1KMM - chains A and B; structure by X-ray diffraction, 2.60 A resolution.

== Chain A (and B) ==
Protein: Histidyl-tRNA synthetase
Organism: Escherichia coli
Notes: EC 6.1.1.21; chain B of this document is another copy of the same molecule, construct and numbering; everything in this record applies to it too
UniProtKB: P60906 (SYH_ECOLI); residues 2-424 here correspond to UniProt positions 1-423 (UniProt number = residue number - 1)
Chain sequence (424 residues; row label = number of the first residue in the row):
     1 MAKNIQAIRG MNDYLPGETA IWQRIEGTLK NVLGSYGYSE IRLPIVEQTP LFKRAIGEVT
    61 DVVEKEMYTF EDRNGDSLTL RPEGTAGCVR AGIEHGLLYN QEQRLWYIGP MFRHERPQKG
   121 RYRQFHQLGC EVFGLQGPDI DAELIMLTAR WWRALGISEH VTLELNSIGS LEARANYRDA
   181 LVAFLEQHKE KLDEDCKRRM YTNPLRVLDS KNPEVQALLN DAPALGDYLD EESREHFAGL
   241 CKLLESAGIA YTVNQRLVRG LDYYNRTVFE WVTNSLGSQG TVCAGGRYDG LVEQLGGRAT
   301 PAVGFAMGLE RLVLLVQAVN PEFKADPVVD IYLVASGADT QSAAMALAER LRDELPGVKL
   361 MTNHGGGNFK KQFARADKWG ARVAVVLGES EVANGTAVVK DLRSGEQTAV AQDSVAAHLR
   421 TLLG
Not modelled in the structure: 1-3, 189-223 (chain B: 1, 170-228)
Residues lining bound ligands: histidyl-adenosine monophosphate (HAM): E83, T85, Y107, R113, E115, G120, R121, Y122, F125, Q127, E131, R259, L261, Y263, Y264, T281, V282, C283, A284, G285, G286, Y288, G304, F305, A306, M307, G308, E310, R311
From the paper describing this entry:
  - binding site for histidyl-adenosine monophosphate: E83, Y107, R113, F125, Q127, E131, R259, Y264
  - conformationally variable residues (side-chain flip): R121, E270
  - contacts within the chain: R259-Y264 (hydrogen bond), R259-E270
  - mutagenesis - R259H (1,000-fold): decreased catalytic activity (pyrophosphate exchange reaction)
  - mutagenesis - R259H (500-fold): decreased catalytic activity (aminoacylation reaction)
  - catalytic residues: R259
  - catalytic residues: R113 (proposed by the authors, not directly observed)

== Chain A / chain B interface ==
Residue-residue contacts - 148 pairs, chain A then chain B:
  N4(A) - R54(B)
  N4(A) - L295(B)
  N4(A) - G296(B)
  I5(A) - P50(B)
  I5(A) - L51(B)
  I5(A) - R90(B)
  Q6(A) - E94(B)
  A7(A) - R90(B)
  A7(A) - E94(B)  hydrogen bond (backbone-side chain)
  I8(A) - E47(B)
  I8(A) - Q48(B)
  I8(A) - L78(B)  hydrophobic
  N12(A) - P44(B)
  D13(A) - R42(B)
  D13(A) - L43(B)
  D13(A) - P44(B)
  D13(A) - R90(B)  salt bridge
  D13(A) - A91(B)
  D13(A) - H95(B)  salt bridge
  Y14(A) - I41(B)
  Y14(A) - R42(B)  hydrogen bond (backbone-backbone)
  L15(A) - E40(B)
  L15(A) - H95(B)
  L15(A) - L97(B)  hydrophobic
  P16(A) - S39(B)
  P16(A) - E40(B)
  P16(A) - L105(B)  hydrophobic
  T19(A) - E40(B)  hydrogen bond (side chain-backbone)
  T19(A) - R42(B)
  W22(A) - R42(B)
  Q23(A) - E40(B)  hydrogen bond
  Q23(A) - R42(B)
  E26(A) - R42(B)  salt bridge
  G34(A) - K359(B)
  S35(A) - R352(B)  hydrogen bond (backbone-side chain)
  S35(A) - V358(B)
  S35(A) - L360(B)  hydrogen bond (backbone-backbone)
  Y36(A) - E349(B)  hydrogen bond
  Y36(A) - R352(B)
  Y36(A) - L360(B)
  Y36(A) - M361(B)
  G37(A) - V328(B)
  S39(A) - P16(B)
  S39(A) - V328(B)
  E40(A) - P16(B)
  E40(A) - T19(B)  hydrogen bond (backbone-side chain)
  E40(A) - Q23(B)
  I41(A) - Y14(B)
  R42(A) - D13(B)
  R42(A) - Y14(B)  hydrogen bond (backbone-backbone)
  R42(A) - T19(B)
  R42(A) - W22(B)
  R42(A) - E26(B)  salt bridge
  L43(A) - D13(B)
  P44(A) - N12(B)
  P44(A) - D13(B)
  P44(A) - Q124(B)
  I45(A) - I45(B)  hydrophobic
  I45(A) - P110(B)  hydrophobic
  I45(A) - F112(B)  hydrophobic
  I45(A) - Q124(B)  hydrogen bond (backbone-side chain)
  V46(A) - I8(B)  hydrophobic
  V46(A) - M11(B)  hydrophobic
  Q48(A) - I5(B)
  Q48(A) - I8(B)
  P50(A) - I5(B)
  L51(A) - I5(B)  hydrophobic
  R54(A) - K3(B)  hydrogen bond (side chain-backbone)
  R54(A) - N4(B)
  R54(A) - I5(B)
  K65(A) - R73(B)  hydrogen bond (backbone-side chain)
  M67(A) - R73(B)  hydrogen bond (backbone-side chain)
  Y68(A) - F70(B)  hydrophobic
  Y68(A) - D72(B)
  F70(A) - F70(B)  hydrophobic
  D72(A) - R9(B)  salt bridge
  D72(A) - Y68(B)
  D72(A) - H114(B)  salt bridge
  R73(A) - K65(B)  hydrogen bond (side chain-backbone)
  R73(A) - E66(B)
  R73(A) - M67(B)  hydrogen bond (side chain-backbone)
  R73(A) - H114(B)
  N74(A) - R9(B)  hydrogen bond
  D76(A) - R9(B)  salt bridge
  L78(A) - I8(B)  hydrophobic
  R90(A) - I5(B)
  R90(A) - A7(B)
  R90(A) - D13(B)  salt bridge
  A91(A) - D13(B)
  I93(A) - N4(B)
  E94(A) - Q6(B)
  E94(A) - A7(B)  hydrogen bond (side chain-backbone)
  H95(A) - D13(B)  salt bridge
  H95(A) - L15(B)
  E102(A) - M361(B)
  E102(A) - W379(B)
  R104(A) - M361(B)
  R104(A) - T362(B)  hydrogen bond (side chain-backbone)
  R104(A) - H364(B)
  L105(A) - P16(B)  hydrophobic
  F112(A) - I45(B)  hydrophobic
  H114(A) - D72(B)  salt bridge
  H114(A) - R73(B)
  Q124(A) - P44(B)
  Q124(A) - I45(B)  hydrogen bond (side chain-backbone)
  L135(A) - H364(B)
  D139(A) - Q341(B)
  D139(A) - H364(B)  salt bridge
  D139(A) - G365(B)
  I140(A) - H364(B)
  E143(A) - H364(B)  salt bridge
  M146(A) - M345(B)  hydrophobic
  R150(A) - E349(B)  salt bridge
  R150(A) - R352(B)
  R150(A) - D353(B)  salt bridge
  L295(A) - K3(B)
  G296(A) - K3(B)
  G296(A) - N4(B)
  V328(A) - G37(B)
  V328(A) - S39(B)
  Q341(A) - D139(B)
  S342(A) - L243(B)
  S342(A) - S246(B)  hydrogen bond
  M345(A) - A142(B)  hydrophobic
  M345(A) - M146(B)  hydrophobic
  E349(A) - Y36(B)  hydrogen bond
  E349(A) - M146(B)
  E349(A) - R150(B)  salt bridge
  R352(A) - S35(B)  hydrogen bond (side chain-backbone)
  R352(A) - Y36(B)
  R352(A) - R150(B)
  D353(A) - R150(B)  salt bridge
  D353(A) - R153(B)  salt bridge
  V358(A) - S35(B)
  K359(A) - G34(B)
  L360(A) - S35(B)  hydrogen bond (backbone-backbone)
  L360(A) - Y36(B)
  M361(A) - Y36(B)
  M361(A) - G37(B)
  M361(A) - R104(B)  hydrogen bond
  T362(A) - R104(B)  hydrogen bond (backbone-side chain)
  H364(A) - R104(B)
  H364(A) - D139(B)  salt bridge
  H364(A) - I140(B)
  H364(A) - E143(B)  salt bridge
  G365(A) - D139(B)  hydrogen bond (backbone-side chain)
  K378(A) - E102(B)
  W379(A) - E102(B)
Other interface residues (no listed pair), chain A (88 interface residues in all): M11, E47, E66, T69, L80, L97, Q103, W106, P110, R153, L243, E293, Q294, V329
Other interface residues (no listed pair), chain B (86 interface residues in all): A2, V46, L80, R116, R123, L135, S342, N363

== In short ==
The interface between chain A and chain B involves 88 residues on one side and 86 on the other; the contacts
include 26 hydrogen bonds and 19 salt bridges. Polar pairs include D13(A)-R90(B), D13(A)-H95(B) and
E26(A)-R42(B). From the paper: catalytic residues R259(A) and R113(A); R259H of chain A reduces catalytic
activity (pyrophosphate exchange reaction).
Chain A and chain B are both Histidyl-tRNA synthetase (Escherichia coli); the structure, Histidyl-tRNA
synthetase complexed with histidyl-adenylate, was determined by X-ray diffraction (same publication as 1KMN).
